5CNU - chains E and H of the 8 polymer chains in the assembly; structure by X-ray diffraction, 3.40 A resolution.

[Chain E (and H)]
Molecule: Ribonucleoside-diphosphate reductase 1 subunit beta
Organism: Escherichia coli (strain K12)
Notes: EC 1.17.4.1; chain H of this document is another copy of the same molecule, construct and numbering; everything in this record applies to it too
UniProt: P69924 (RIR2_ECOLI); residues 1-375 here correspond to UniProt positions 2-376 (UniProt number = residue number + 1)
Amino-acid sequence (375 residues; numbered 1 to 375; the number before each row is that of its first residue):
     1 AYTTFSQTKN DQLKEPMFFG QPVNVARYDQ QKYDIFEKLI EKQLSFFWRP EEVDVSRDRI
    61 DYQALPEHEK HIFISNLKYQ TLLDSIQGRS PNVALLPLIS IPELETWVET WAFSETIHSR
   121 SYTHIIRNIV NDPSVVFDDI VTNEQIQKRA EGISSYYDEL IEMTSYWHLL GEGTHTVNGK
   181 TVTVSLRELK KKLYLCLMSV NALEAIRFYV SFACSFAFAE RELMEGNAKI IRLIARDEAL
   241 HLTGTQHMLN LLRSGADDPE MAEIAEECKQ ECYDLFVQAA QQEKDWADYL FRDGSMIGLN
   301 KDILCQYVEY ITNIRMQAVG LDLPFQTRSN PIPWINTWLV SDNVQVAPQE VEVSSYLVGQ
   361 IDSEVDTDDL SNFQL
Disordered / not traced: 340-362 (chain H: 341-360)

[How chain E and chain H interact]
Contacting residue pairs - 133 pairs, chain E then chain H:
  Tyr-2(E) with Arg-89(H); Val-93(H), hydrophobic; Asp-158(H); Ile-161(H), hydrophobic
  Thr-3(E) with Asp-158(H), hydrogen bond
  Thr-4(E) with Arg-89(H), hydrogen bond (backbone-side chain); Ser-90(H); Ser-154(H); Tyr-157(H); Asp-158(H), hydrogen bond (backbone-side chain); Ile-161(H)
  Phe-5(E) with Leu-82(H), hydrophobic; Ile-86(H), hydrophobic
  Gln-7(E) with Val-141(H)
  Thr-8(E) with Val-141(H)
  Lys-9(E) with Asp-138(H); Val-141(H); Thr-142(H)
  Val-23(E) with Arg-89(H), hydrogen bond (backbone-side chain)
  Asn-24(E) with Ser-85(H); Arg-89(H), hydrogen bond (backbone-side chain); Val-141(H)
  Val-25(E) with Val-141(H), hydrophobic
  Ala-26(E) with Ser-85(H), hydrogen bond (backbone-side chain)
  Arg-27(E) with Thr-123(H); Ser-134(H), hydrogen bond; Phe-137(H); Asp-138(H), salt bridge
  Tyr-28(E) with Ser-119(H); Arg-120(H); Thr-123(H), hydrogen bond (backbone-side chain); Arg-127(H)
  Asp-29(E) with Thr-123(H); Arg-127(H); Pro-133(H); Phe-137(H)
  Glu-37(E) with Arg-120(H), salt bridge
  Ile-40(E) with Arg-120(H)
  Glu-41(E) with Arg-49(H); Arg-120(H), salt bridge
  Leu-44(E) with Phe-47(H); Phe-113(H), hydrophobic; Ile-117(H), hydrophobic; Arg-120(H)
  Ser-45(E) with Arg-49(H)
  Phe-47(E) with Leu-44(H); Phe-47(H), hydrophobic
  Arg-49(E) with Glu-41(H), hydrogen bond (side chain-backbone); Leu-44(H); Ser-45(H)
  Leu-82(E) with Phe-5(H), hydrophobic
  Ser-85(E) with Asn-24(H); Val-25(H); Ala-26(H), hydrogen bond (side chain-backbone)
  Ile-86(E) with Phe-5(H), hydrophobic
  Gly-88(E) with Glu-109(H)
  Arg-89(E) with Tyr-2(H); Thr-4(H), hydrogen bond (side chain-backbone); Val-23(H), hydrogen bond (side chain-backbone); Asn-24(H), hydrogen bond (side chain-backbone); Glu-105(H), salt bridge; Glu-109(H)
  Ser-90(E) with Thr-4(H)
  Asn-92(E) with Asn-92(H), hydrogen bond; Leu-96(H); Glu-109(H), hydrogen bond
  Val-93(E) with Tyr-2(H), hydrophobic; Leu-96(H), hydrophobic
  Leu-96(E) with Asn-92(H); Val-93(H), hydrophobic
  Glu-105(E) with Arg-89(H), salt bridge
  Thr-106(E) with Thr-116(H)
  Glu-109(E) with Gly-88(H); Arg-89(H); Asn-92(H), hydrogen bond; Thr-116(H)
  Thr-110(E) with Phe-113(H)
  Phe-113(E) with Leu-44(H), hydrophobic; Thr-110(H); Phe-113(H), hydrophobic
  Thr-116(E) with Thr-106(H); Glu-109(H)
  Ile-117(E) with Leu-44(H), hydrophobic
  Ser-119(E) with Ala-26(H); Tyr-28(H)
  Arg-120(E) with Tyr-28(H); Glu-37(H), salt bridge; Ile-40(H); Glu-41(H), salt bridge; Leu-44(H)
  Thr-123(E) with Arg-27(H); Tyr-28(H), hydrogen bond (side chain-backbone); Asp-29(H)
  Arg-127(E) with Tyr-28(H); Asp-29(H)
  Pro-133(E) with Asp-29(H)
  Ser-134(E) with Arg-27(H), hydrogen bond
  Phe-137(E) with Val-25(H), hydrophobic; Arg-27(H); Asp-29(H)
  Asp-138(E) with Lys-9(H)
  Val-141(E) with Gln-7(H); Thr-8(H); Lys-9(H); Asn-24(H); Val-25(H), hydrophobic
  Thr-142(E) with Lys-9(H)
  Gln-147(E) with Gln-7(H)
  Glu-151(E) with Gln-7(H)
  Ser-154(E) with Thr-4(H)
  Tyr-157(E) with Thr-4(H)
  Asp-158(E) with Tyr-2(H); Thr-3(H), hydrogen bond; Thr-4(H), hydrogen bond (side chain-backbone)
  Ile-161(E) with Tyr-2(H), hydrophobic; Thr-4(H)
  Glu-162(E) with Leu-169(H)
  Ser-165(E) with Ser-165(H); Leu-169(H)
  Tyr-166(E) with Leu-169(H), hydrophobic
  Leu-169(E) with Glu-162(H); Ser-165(H); Tyr-166(H), hydrophobic; Leu-169(H), hydrophobic
  Leu-170(E) with Val-177(H), hydrophobic
  His-175(E) with Asn-178(H), hydrogen bond
  Thr-176(E) with Thr-176(H); Val-177(H); Asn-178(H), hydrogen bond (backbone-side chain)
  Val-177(E) with Leu-170(H), hydrophobic; Thr-176(H)
  Asn-178(E) with His-175(H), hydrogen bond; Thr-176(H), hydrogen bond (side chain-backbone)
Interface residues without a listed pair, chain E (72 interface residues in all): Ala-1, Ser-6, Gln-30, Glu-51, Thr-81, Pro-97, Ala-112, Ile-140, Ala-150, Thr-174
Interface residues without a listed pair, chain H (69 interface residues in all): Ser-6, Gln-30, Glu-51, Thr-81, Pro-97, Ala-112, Ile-140, Glu-151, Thr-174

[Summary]
72 residues of chain E face 69 of chain H across their interface, with 24 hydrogen bonds and 7 salt bridges.
Among the polar pairs are Arg-27(E)/Asp-138(H), Glu-37(E)/Arg-120(H) and Glu-41(E)/Arg-120(H).
Chain E and chain H are both Ribonucleoside-diphosphate reductase 1 subunit beta (Escherichia coli (strain
K12)); the structure, Crystal structure of the dATP inhibited E. coli class Ia ribonucleotide reductase
complex bound to ADP ..., was determined by X-ray diffraction (same publication as 5CNS, 5CNT and 5CNV).
